PDB entry 5UL6 | X-ray diffraction, 1.45 A resolution | chains A and M

Chain A:
Name: Adapter molecule crk
Source organism: Homo sapiens
Reference sequence: P46108 (CRK_HUMAN); residue numbers follow UniProt; this construct covers 134-191
Chain sequence (58 residues; each row starts with the number of its first residue):
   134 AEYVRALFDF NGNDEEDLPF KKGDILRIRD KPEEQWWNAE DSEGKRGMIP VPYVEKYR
Curated features (UniProtKB/Swiss-Prot):
  - mutagenesis: Asp150 (D150K: Abolishes interaction with DOCK1), Trp169 (W169K: Abolishes interaction with PEAK3; W169L: Abolishes interaction with DOCK5. Abolishes RAP1 activation)

Chain M:
Name: Proline-rich motif of nonstructural protein 1 of influenza a virus
Chain sequence (15 residues; numbered -1 to 13; the number before each row is that of its first residue; numbers below 1 keep their minus sign (ACE-1 is residue -1)):
    -1 XYGRPPLPPK QKRKX
Modified / non-standard residues: ACE (acetyl group) at position -1; NH2 (amino group) at position 13

How chain A and chain M interact:
Residue-residue contacts (24; chain A residue first):
  Phe141(A) with Gly1(M); Arg2(M); Pro3(M)
  Asp142(A) with Arg2(M), hydrogen bond (backbone-side chain)
  Phe143(A) with Leu5(M), hydrophobic
  Asn146(A) with Leu5(M)
  Asp147(A) with Lys8(M), salt bridge
  Glu149(A) with Lys8(M), salt bridge
  Asp150(A) with Lys8(M), salt bridge
  Glu166(A) with Pro7(M); Lys8(M); Gln9(M), hydrogen bond (side chain-backbone); Lys10(M)
  Gln168(A) with Pro6(M)
  Trp169(A) with Pro6(M), hydrogen bond (side chain-backbone); Pro7(M), hydrogen bond (side chain-backbone); Lys8(M)
  Pro183(A) with Leu5(M), hydrophobic; Pro6(M)
  Pro185(A) with Pro3(M); Pro6(M)
  Tyr186(A) with Arg2(M), hydrogen bond; Pro3(M); Leu5(M)
Other interface residues (no listed pair), chain M (10 interface residues in all): Pro4

Overview:
13 residues of chain A face 10 of chain M across their interface, with 5 hydrogen bonds and 3 salt bridges.
Polar pairs include Asp147(A)-Lys8(M), Glu149(A)-Lys8(M) and Asp150(A)-Lys8(M). UniProt lists 2 mutagenesis
sites on chain A.
Here chain A is Adapter molecule crk (Homo sapiens) and chain M is Proline-rich motif of nonstructural protein
1 of influenza a virus. Entry 5UL6 (The molecular mechanisms by which NS1 of the 1918 Spanish influenza A
virus hijack host protein-protein ...) was determined by X-ray diffraction.
